9B8S - chains A and T of the 6 polymer chains in the assembly; structure by electron microscopy, 5.01 A resolution (low resolution: residue-level contacts below are approximate; hydrogen-bond / salt-bridge calls are withheld).

[Chain A]
Name: DNA polymerase epsilon catalytic subunit A
Source organism: Homo sapiens
Notes: EC 2.7.7.7, 3.1.11.-
UniProt: Q07864 (DPOE1_HUMAN); residue numbers follow UniProt; this construct covers 1-2286
Chain sequence (2286 residues; each row starts with the number of its first residue):
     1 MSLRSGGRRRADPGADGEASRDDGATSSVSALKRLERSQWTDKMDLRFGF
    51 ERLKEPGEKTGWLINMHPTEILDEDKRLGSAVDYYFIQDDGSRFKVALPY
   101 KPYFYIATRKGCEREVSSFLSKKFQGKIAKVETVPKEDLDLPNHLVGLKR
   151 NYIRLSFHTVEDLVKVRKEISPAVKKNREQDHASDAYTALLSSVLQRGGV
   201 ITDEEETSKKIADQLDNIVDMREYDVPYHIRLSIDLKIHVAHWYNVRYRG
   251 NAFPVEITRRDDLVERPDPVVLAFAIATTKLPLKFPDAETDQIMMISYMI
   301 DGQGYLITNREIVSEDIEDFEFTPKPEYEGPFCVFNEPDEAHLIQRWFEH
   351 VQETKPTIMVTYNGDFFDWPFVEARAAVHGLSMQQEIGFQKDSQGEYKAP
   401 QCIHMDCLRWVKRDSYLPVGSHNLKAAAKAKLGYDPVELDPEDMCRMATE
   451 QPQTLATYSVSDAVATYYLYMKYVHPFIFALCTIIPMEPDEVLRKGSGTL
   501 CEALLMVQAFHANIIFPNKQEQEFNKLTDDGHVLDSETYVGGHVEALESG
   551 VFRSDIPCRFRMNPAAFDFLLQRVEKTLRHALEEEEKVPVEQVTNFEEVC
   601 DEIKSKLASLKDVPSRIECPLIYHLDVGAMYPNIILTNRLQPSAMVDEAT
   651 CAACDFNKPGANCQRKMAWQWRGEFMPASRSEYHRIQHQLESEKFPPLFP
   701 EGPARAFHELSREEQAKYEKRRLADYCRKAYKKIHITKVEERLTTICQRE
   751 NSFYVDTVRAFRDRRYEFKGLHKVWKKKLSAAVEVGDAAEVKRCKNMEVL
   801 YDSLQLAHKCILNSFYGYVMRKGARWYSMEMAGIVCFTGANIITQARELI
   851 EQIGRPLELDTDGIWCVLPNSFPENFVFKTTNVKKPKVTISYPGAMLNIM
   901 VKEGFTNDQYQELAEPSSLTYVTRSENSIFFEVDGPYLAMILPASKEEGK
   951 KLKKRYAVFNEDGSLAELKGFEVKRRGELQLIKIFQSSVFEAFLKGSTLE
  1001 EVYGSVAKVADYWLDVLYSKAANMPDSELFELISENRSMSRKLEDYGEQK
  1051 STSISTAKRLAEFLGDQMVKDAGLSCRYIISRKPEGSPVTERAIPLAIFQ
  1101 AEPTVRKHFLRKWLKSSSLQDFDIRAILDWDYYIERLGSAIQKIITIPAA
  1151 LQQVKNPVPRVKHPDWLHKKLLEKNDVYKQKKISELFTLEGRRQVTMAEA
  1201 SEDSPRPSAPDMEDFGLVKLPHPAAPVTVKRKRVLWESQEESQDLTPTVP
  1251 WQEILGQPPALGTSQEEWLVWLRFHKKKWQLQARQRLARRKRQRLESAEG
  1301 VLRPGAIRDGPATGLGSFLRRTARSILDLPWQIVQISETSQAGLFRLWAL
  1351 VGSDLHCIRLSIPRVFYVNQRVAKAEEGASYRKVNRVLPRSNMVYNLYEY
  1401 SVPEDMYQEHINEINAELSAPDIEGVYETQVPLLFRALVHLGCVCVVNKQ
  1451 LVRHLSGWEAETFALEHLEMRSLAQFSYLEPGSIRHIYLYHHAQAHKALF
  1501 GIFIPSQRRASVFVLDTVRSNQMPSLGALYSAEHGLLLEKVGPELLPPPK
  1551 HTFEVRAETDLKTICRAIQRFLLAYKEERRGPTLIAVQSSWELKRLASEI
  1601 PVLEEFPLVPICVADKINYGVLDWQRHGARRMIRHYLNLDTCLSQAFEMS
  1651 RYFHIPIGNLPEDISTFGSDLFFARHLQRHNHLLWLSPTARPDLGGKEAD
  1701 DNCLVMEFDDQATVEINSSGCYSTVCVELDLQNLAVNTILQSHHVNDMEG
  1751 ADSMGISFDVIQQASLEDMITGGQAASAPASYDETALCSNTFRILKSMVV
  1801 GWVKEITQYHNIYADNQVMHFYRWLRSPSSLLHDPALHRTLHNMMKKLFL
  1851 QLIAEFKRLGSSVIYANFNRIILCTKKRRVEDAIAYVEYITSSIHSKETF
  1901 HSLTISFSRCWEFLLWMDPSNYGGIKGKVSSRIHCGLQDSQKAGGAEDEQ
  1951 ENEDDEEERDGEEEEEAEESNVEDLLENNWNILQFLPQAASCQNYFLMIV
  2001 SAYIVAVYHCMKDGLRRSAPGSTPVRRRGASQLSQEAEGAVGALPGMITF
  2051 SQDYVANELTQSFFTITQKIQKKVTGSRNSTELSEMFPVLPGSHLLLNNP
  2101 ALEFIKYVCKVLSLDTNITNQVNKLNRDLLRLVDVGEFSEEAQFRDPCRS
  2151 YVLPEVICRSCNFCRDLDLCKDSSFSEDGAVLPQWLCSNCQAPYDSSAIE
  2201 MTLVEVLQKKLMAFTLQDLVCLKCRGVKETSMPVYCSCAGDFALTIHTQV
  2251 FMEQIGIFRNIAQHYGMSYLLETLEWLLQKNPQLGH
Not modelled in the structure: 1-26, 185-211, 1199-2286
Differences from the reference sequence: engineered mutation Ala275 (Asp in Q07864), Ala277 (Glu in Q07864)
Metal / ion sites: 4Fe-4S cluster Fe: Cys651, Cys654, Cys663, Cys747
Small-molecule neighbours: 4Fe-4S cluster (SF4): Val646, Cys651, Cys654, Phe656, Asn657, Cys663, Gln664, Ile746, Cys747, Gln748, Arg749

[Chain T]
Molecule: 59-nt DNA strand
Source organism: DNA molecule
Sequence (59 nucleotides; each row starts with the number of its first residue):
     1 GCCACGCTGAGAGCCAGCAGCAAAGTGAAAAATCTAAAGCATCACCTTGC
    51 TGAACCTCA
Not modelled in the structure: 1-20, 48-59

[Interface between chain A and chain T]
Residue-residue contacts (16; chain A residue first):
  Arg494(A) with DA24(T)
  Glu537(A) with DG27(T)
  Thr538(A) with DG27(T)
  Lys732(A) with DA36(T)
  Arg821(A) with DA24(T)
  Arg955(A) with DA28(T); DA29(T)
  Pro1088(A) with DT33(T)
  Val1089(A) with DA32(T); DT33(T)
  Thr1090(A) with DA32(T); DT33(T)
  Glu1135(A) with DA31(T)
  Arg1136(A) with DA30(T); DA31(T)
  Lys1143(A) with DA30(T)
Other interface residues (no listed pair), chain A (16 interface residues in all): Ser393, Lys953, Lys1050, Tyr1132
Other interface residues (no listed pair), chain T (12 interface residues in all): DA23, DG25, DA37

[Summary]
Chain A and chain T form an interface of 16 and 12 residues respectively. Bound to chain A: 4Fe-4S cluster.
Cys651(A), Cys654(A), Cys663(A) and Cys747(A) coordinate a 4Fe-4S cluster Fe ion.
Here chain A is DNA polymerase epsilon catalytic subunit A (Homo sapiens) and chain T is a 59-nt DNA strand
(DNA molecule). Entry 9B8S (Human polymerase epsilon bound to PCNA and DNA in the nucleotide exchange state)
was determined by electron microscopy, deposited together with 9B8T.
